PDB entry 3D12 | X-ray diffraction, 3.00 A resolution | chains A and B

Chain A:
Name: Hemagglutinin-neuraminidase
Organism: Nipah virus
Notes: EC 3.2.1.18
Reference sequence: Q9IH62 (HN_NIPAV); numbering as in UniProt (aligned over 176-602)
Chain sequence (428 residues; row label = number of the first residue in the row):
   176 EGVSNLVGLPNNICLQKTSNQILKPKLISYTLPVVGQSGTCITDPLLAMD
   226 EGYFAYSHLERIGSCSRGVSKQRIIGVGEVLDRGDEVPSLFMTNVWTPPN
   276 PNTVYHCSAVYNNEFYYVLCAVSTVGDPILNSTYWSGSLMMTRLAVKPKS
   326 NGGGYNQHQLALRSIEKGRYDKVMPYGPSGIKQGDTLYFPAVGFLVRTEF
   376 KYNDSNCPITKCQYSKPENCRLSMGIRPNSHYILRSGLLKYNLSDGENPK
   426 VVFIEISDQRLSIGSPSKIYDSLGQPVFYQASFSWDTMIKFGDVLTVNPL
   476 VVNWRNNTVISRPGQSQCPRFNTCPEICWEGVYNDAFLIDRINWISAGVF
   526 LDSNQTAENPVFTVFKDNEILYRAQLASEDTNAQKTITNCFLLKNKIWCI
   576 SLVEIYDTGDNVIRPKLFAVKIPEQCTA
Disulfides: Cys189-Cys601, Cys216-Cys240, Cys282-Cys295, Cys382-Cys395, Cys387-Cys499, Cys493-Cys503, Cys565-Cys574
Covalent attachments: glycan linked to Asn306; N-acetylglucosamine (NAG) linked to Asn378, Asn481; 2-acetamido-2-deoxy-alpha-D-idopyranose (LXZ) linked to Asn529
Differences from the reference sequence: expression tag (603)
UniProt features mapped onto this chain:
  - glycosylation (N-linked (GlcNAc...) asparagine): Asn306, Asn378, Asn417, Asn481, Asn529
  - natural variant: Arg248 (R248K: In strain: Isolate NiV/KHM/CSUR38), Thr272 (T272A: In strain: Isolate NiV/MY/99/VRI-0626), Gly327 (G327D: In strain: Isolate NiV/KHM/CSUR38), Ile408 (I408V: In strain: Isolate NiV/KHM/CSUR38), Val426 (V426I: In strain: Isolate NiV/KHM/CSUR38), Leu470 (L470Q: In strain: Isolate NiV/KHM/CSUR38), Asn478 (N478S: In strain: Isolate NiV/KHM/CSUR38), Asn481 (N481D: In strain: Isolate NiV/KHM/CSUR38)

Chain B:
Name: Ephrin-B3
Organism: Mus musculus
Reference sequence: O35393 (EFNB3_MOUSE); residue numbers follow UniProt; this construct covers 29-169
Chain sequence (141 residues; numbered 29 to 169; the number before each row is that of its first residue):
    29 SLEPVYWNSANKRFQAEGGYVLYPQIGDRLDLLCPRARPPGPHSSPSYEF
    79 YKLYLVEGAQGRRCEAPPAPNLLLTCDRPDLDLRFTIKFQEYSPNLWGHE
   129 FRSHHDYYIIATSDGTREGLESLQGGVCLTRGMKVLLRVGQ
Disulfides: Cys62-Cys104, Cys92-Cys156
Reported in the primary citation:
  - specificity-determining residues: Leu124, Trp125 (proposed by the authors, not directly observed)

How chain A and chain B interact:
Contacting residue pairs (62):
  Ser239(A) with Glu119(B); Glu128(B)
  Cys240(A) with Glu119(B); Tyr120(B), hydrophobic
  Ser241(A) with Gly126(B); His127(B)
  Arg242(A) with Gly126(B); Glu128(B), salt bridge; Arg130(B)
  Leu305(A) with Trp125(B), hydrophobic
  Gln388(A) with Asp108(B), hydrogen bond
  Tyr389(A) with Arg106(B); Pro107(B); Asp108(B), hydrogen bond; Leu109(B), hydrophobic
  Ile401(A) with Trp125(B)
  Arg402(A) with Trp125(B)
  Phe458(A) with Leu124(B), hydrophobic
  Pro488(A) with Pro122(B)
  Gly489(A) with Pro122(B)
  Gln490(A) with Phe113(B); Ser121(B); Asn123(B)
  Ser491(A) with Leu101(B), hydrogen bond (side chain-backbone); Leu102(B); Arg112(B); Phe113(B)
  Gln492(A) with Arg106(B), hydrogen bond
  Glu501(A) with Arg106(B), salt bridge
  Trp504(A) with Leu124(B); Trp125(B), hydrophobic
  Glu505(A) with Pro122(B); Leu124(B)
  Gly506(A) with Pro122(B), hydrogen bond (backbone-backbone); Leu124(B)
  Val507(A) with Pro122(B), hydrophobic
  Gln530(A) with Arg112(B), hydrogen bond (side chain-backbone); Phe113(B); Thr114(B), hydrogen bond (side chain-backbone); Pro122(B)
  Thr531(A) with Lys116(B)
  Ala532(A) with Gln118(B), hydrogen bond (backbone-side chain); Tyr120(B), hydrophobic; Ser121(B)
  Glu533(A) with Arg57(B), salt bridge; Lys116(B), salt bridge
  Asp555(A) with Arg57(B); Lys116(B), hydrogen bond (backbone-side chain)
  Asn557(A) with Lys116(B), hydrogen bond; Gln118(B), hydrogen bond; Tyr120(B)
  Ala558(A) with Tyr120(B)
  Gln559(A) with Tyr120(B); Ser121(B), hydrogen bond (side chain-backbone)
  Glu579(A) with Tyr120(B)
  Ile580(A) with Tyr120(B)
  Tyr581(A) with Gln118(B); Glu119(B), hydrogen bond (side chain-backbone); Tyr120(B), hydrophobic
  Thr583(A) with Gly55(B)
  Ile588(A) with Glu119(B); Tyr120(B)
Other interface residues (no listed pair), chain A (34 interface residues in all): Gly238
Other interface residues (no listed pair), chain B (26 interface residues in all): Ile54, Thr103
From the paper, about this interface:
  - residue pairs: Cys240(A)-Tyr120(B), Arg242(A)-Glu128(B) (salt bridge), Leu305(A)-Trp125(B), Gln388(A)-Asp108(B), Tyr389(A)-Asp108(B), Ile401(A)-Trp125(B), Pro488(A)-Pro122(B), Gly489(A)-Pro122(B), Gln490(A)-Pro122(B), Ser491(A)-Leu101(B), Glu501(A)-Arg106(B) (salt bridge), Trp504(A)-Leu124(B), Trp504(A)-Trp125(B), Glu505(A)-Leu124(B), Gly506(A)-Leu124(B), Gly506(A)-Pro122(B) (backbone contact), Val507(A)-Pro122(B), Gln530(A)-Arg112(B), Gln530(A)-Thr114(B), Thr531(A)-Pro122(B), Ala532(A)-Pro122(B), Glu533(A)-Arg57(B) (salt bridge), Asp555(A)-Lys116(B), Ala558(A)-Tyr120(B), Gln559(A)-Tyr120(B), Gln559(A)-Ser121(B) (backbone contact), Ile580(A)-Tyr120(B), Tyr581(A)-Tyr120(B), Tyr581(A)-Glu119(B), Ile588(A)-Tyr120(B), Lys116(B)-Glu533(A) (salt bridge), Gln118(B)-Tyr581(A)
  - interface residues, chain A: Ala532(A)
  - interface residues, chain B: Pro107(B), Tyr120(B), Leu124(B)

Summary:
Chain A and chain B form an interface of 34 and 26 residues respectively; the contacts include 13 hydrogen
bonds and 4 salt bridges. Polar pairs include Arg242(A)-Glu128(B), Glu501(A)-Arg106(B) and Glu533(A)-Arg57(B).
The paper describes contacts between Cys240(A) and Tyr120(B), Leu305(A) and Trp125(B) and Gln388(A) and
Asp108(B) among others; salt bridges between Arg242(A) and Glu128(B), Glu501(A) and Arg106(B) and Glu533(A)
and Arg57(B) among others; backbone contacts between Gly506(A) and Pro122(B) and Gln559(A) and Ser121(B). From
the paper: interface residues Ala532(A) and Pro107(B) among others; specificity determinants Leu124(B) and
Trp125(B).
Chain A is Hemagglutinin-neuraminidase (Nipah virus) and chain B is Ephrin-B3 (Mus musculus); the structure,
Crystal Structures of Nipah Virus G Attachment Glycoprotein in Complex with its Receptor Ephrin-B3, was
determined by X-ray diffraction (same publication as 3D11).
